8I4M - chains U and G of the 48 polymer chains in the assembly; structure by electron microscopy, 3.81 A resolution.

== Chain U ==
Molecule: Portal protein(gp 16) of the cyanophage P-SCSP1u
From: Prochlorococcus phage P-SCSP1u
Sequence (565 residues; each row starts with the number of its first residue):
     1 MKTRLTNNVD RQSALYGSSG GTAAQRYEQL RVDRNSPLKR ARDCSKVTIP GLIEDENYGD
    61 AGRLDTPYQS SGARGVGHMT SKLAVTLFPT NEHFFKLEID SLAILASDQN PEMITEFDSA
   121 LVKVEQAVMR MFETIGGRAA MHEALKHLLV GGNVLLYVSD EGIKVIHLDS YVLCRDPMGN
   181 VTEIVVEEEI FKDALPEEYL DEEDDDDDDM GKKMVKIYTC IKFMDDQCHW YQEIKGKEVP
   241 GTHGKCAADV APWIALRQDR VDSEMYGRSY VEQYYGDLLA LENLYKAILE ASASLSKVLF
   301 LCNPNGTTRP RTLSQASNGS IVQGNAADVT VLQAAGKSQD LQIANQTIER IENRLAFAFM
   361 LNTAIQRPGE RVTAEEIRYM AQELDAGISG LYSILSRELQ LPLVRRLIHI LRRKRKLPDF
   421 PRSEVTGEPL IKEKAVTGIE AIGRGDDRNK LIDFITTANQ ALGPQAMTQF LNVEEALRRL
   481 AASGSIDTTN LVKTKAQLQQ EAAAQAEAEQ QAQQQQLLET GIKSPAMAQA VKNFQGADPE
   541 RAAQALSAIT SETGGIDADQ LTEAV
Unresolved in the structure: 565

== Chain G ==
Molecule: Adaptor protein(gp22) of the cyanophage P-SCSP1u
From: Prochlorococcus phage P-SCSP1u
Sequence (200 residues; each row starts with the number of its first residue):
     1 MAARTSFLDA VNRVLQMLGE APVNSLQGQF GLAKQAEVAL NDVSRTIQTE GWSFNTDLEK
    61 KLERNSSNEI ELSSNVSRVV VDNLEYPDID VVQRGDKLYD RKNNRYTFDE DLIVDMTTIL
   121 EWDLLPEHAR QYITIKAGRQ LQEAIIGSAE LTKLNLTQEV EARSAFLEEE TTKSEHSMLR
   181 GHLNRTSPVN TYIPSRTLER
Unresolved in the structure: 1, 200

== Chain U / chain G interface ==
Pairs across the interface (14):
  Tyr68(U) with Glu199(G)
  Ala293(U) with Pro194(G); Leu198(G), hydrophobic
  Phe300(U) with Met178(G), hydrophobic
  Pro304(U) with Ser164(G)
  Asn305(U) with Val160(G)
  Arg309(U) with Glu50(G), salt bridge
  Arg311(U) with His176(G); Leu183(G)
  Leu313(U) with Met178(G)
  Ser314(U) with Ser177(G), hydrogen bond (side chain-backbone); Gly181(G)
  Gln315(U) with His182(G); Leu183(G)
Other interface residues (no listed pair), chain U (13 interface residues in all): Leu289, Gly306, Pro310
Other interface residues (no listed pair), chain G (15 interface residues in all): Trp52, Arg163, Ser195

== In short ==
Chain U and chain G form an interface of 13 and 15 residues respectively; the contacts include 1 hydrogen bond
and 1 salt bridge. Among the polar pairs are Arg309(U)-Glu50(G) and Ser314(U)-Ser177(G).
Here chain U is Portal protein(gp 16) of the cyanophage P-SCSP1u and chain G is Adaptor protein(gp22) of the
cyanophage P-SCSP1u, both from Prochlorococcus phage P-SCSP1u. Entry 8I4M (Portal-tail complex structure of
the Cyanophage P-SCSP1u) was determined by electron microscopy, deposited together with 8I4L.
